PDB entry 9MW5 | electron microscopy, 2.10 A resolution | chains B and E of the 6 polymer chains in the assembly

[Chain B]
Molecule: Envelope glycoprotein B
Source organism: Homo sapiens
Reference sequence: P08666 (GB_HHV2H); the construct has insertions or renumbered stretches relative to UniProt, so the offset changes along the chain: 28-461 = UniProt 23-456; 491-730 = UniProt 488-727
Amino-acid sequence (727 residues; numbered 28 to 752 plus 31 insertion-coded residues; 29 numbers in that range are skipped by the numbering (no residue carries them; nothing is unmodelled there); the number before each row is that of its first residue; a row labelled like 461A-461Z holds insertion residues (461A, then the next letters in order)):
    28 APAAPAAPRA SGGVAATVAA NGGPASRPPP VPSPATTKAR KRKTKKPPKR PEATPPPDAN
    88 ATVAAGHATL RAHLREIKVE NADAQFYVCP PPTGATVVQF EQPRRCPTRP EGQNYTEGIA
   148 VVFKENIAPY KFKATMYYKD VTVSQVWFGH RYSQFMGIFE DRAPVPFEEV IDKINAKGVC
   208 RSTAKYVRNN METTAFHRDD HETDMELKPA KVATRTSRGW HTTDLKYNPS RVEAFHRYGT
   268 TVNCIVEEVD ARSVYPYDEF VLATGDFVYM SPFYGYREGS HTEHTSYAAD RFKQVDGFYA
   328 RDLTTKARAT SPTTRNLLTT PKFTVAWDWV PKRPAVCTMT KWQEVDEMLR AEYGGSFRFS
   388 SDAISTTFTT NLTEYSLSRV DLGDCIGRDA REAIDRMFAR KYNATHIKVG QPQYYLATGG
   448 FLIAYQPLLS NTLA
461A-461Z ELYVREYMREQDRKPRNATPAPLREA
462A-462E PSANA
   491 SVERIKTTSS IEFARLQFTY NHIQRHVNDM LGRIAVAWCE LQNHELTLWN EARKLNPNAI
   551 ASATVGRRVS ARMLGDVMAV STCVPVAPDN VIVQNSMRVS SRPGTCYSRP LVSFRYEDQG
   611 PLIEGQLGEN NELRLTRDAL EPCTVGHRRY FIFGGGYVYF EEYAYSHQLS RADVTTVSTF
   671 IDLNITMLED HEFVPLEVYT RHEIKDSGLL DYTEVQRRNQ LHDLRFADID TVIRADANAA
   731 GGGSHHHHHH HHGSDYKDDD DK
Not modelled in the structure: 28-109, 461A-461Z, 462A-462E, 724-752
Sequence notes: conflict Ala203 (Thr198 in P08666); expression tag (731-752)
Swiss-Prot annotation at these positions:
  - region (Involved in fusion and/or binding to host membrane): Val173 to Tyr179, Arg258 to Tyr265
  - glycosylation (N-linked (GlcNAc...) asparagine): Asn87, Asn141, Asn398, Asn430, Asn462D, Asn674
Disulfides: Cys116-Cys573, Cys133-Cys529, Cys207-Cys271
Bound ions: Na+ near Asn540 (its only coordinating residue here)

[Chain E]
Molecule: D1 Neutralizing Nanobody
Source organism: Homo sapiens
Notes: antibody fragment or engineered binder
Amino-acid sequence (131 residues; each row starts with the number of its first residue):
     1 EVQLLESGGG LVQPGGSLRL SCAASGRGFS MLNVGWFRQA PGKGREFVAT ISWTGERTYY
    61 GDSVKGRFTI SRDNSKNTAY LQMNSLRAED TAVYYCAAVG PKTWDYGLAS EYDYWGQGTQ
   121 VTVSSHHHHH H
Not modelled in the structure: 126-131
Disulfides: Cys22-Cys96

[Chain B / chain E interface]
Pairs across the interface - 47 pairs, chain B then chain E:
  Pro578(B) - Trp53(E)
  Pro578(B) - Thr54(E)
  Asp579(B) - Ser52(E)  hydrogen bond
  Asp579(B) - Trp53(E)
  Asp579(B) - Thr54(E)  hydrogen bond
  Asp579(B) - Glu56(E)
  Asp579(B) - Arg57(E)  salt bridge
  Asp579(B) - Trp104(E)  hydrogen bond (backbone-side chain)
  Asn580(B) - Trp104(E)
  Val581(B) - Trp104(E)
  Ile582(B) - Pro101(E)
  Ile582(B) - Lys102(E)
  Ile582(B) - Thr103(E)
  Ile582(B) - Trp104(E)
  Val583(B) - Pro101(E)  hydrogen bond (backbone-backbone)
  Val583(B) - Lys102(E)
  Asn585(B) - Lys102(E)
  Ser603(B) - Trp104(E)
  Phe604(B) - Trp104(E)
  Arg605(B) - Trp104(E)
  Asp608(B) - Arg57(E)  salt bridge
  Leu612(B) - Trp104(E)  hydrophobic
  Phe643(B) - Met31(E)
  Phe643(B) - Trp53(E)  hydrophobic
  Phe643(B) - Pro101(E)  hydrophobic
  Gly644(B) - Trp53(E)
  Gly646(B) - Met31(E)
  Tyr647(B) - Met31(E)
  Val648(B) - Met31(E)  hydrophobic
  Tyr655(B) - Gly100(E)
  Tyr655(B) - Pro101(E)
  Tyr655(B) - Lys102(E)
  His657(B) - Arg27(E)  hydrogen bond
  His657(B) - Tyr114(E)
  Gln658(B) - Val2(E)
  Gln658(B) - Arg27(E)
  Gln658(B) - Gly28(E)
  Gln658(B) - Met31(E)
  Gln658(B) - Leu32(E)
  Gln658(B) - Tyr114(E)  hydrogen bond
  Leu659(B) - Arg27(E)
  Leu659(B) - Gly28(E)
  Leu659(B) - Met31(E)
  Ser660(B) - Gly28(E)
  Ser660(B) - Ser30(E)
  Asp663(B) - Arg27(E)
  Asp663(B) - Gly28(E)  hydrogen bond (side chain-backbone)
Also at the interface, not in a pair above, chain B (25 interface residues in all): Phe113, Gly645
Also at the interface, not in a pair above, chain E (18 interface residues in all): Glu1

[Summary]
The interface between chain B and chain E involves 25 residues on one side and 18 on the other, with 7
hydrogen bonds and 2 salt bridges. Polar pairs include Asp579(B)-Arg57(E), Asp608(B)-Arg57(E) and
Asp579(B)-Ser52(E).
Chain B is Envelope glycoprotein B and chain E is D1 Neutralizing Nanobody, both from Homo sapiens; the
structure, D1 Herpes Virus Simplex Neutralizing Nanobody Bound to HSV Glycoprotein gB, was determined by
electron microscopy (same publication as 9MY8).
